5CTE - chains B and C; structure by X-ray diffraction, 2.34 A resolution.

== Chain B (and C) ==
Protein: Acetyl-CoA carboxylase
From: Saccharomyces cerevisiae
Notes: EC 6.4.1.2, 6.3.4.14; fragment: carboxyltransferase domain; chain C of this document is another copy of the same molecule, construct and numbering; everything in this record applies to it too
Reference sequence: Q00955 (ACAC_YEAST); residue numbers follow UniProt; this construct covers 1476-2233
Amino-acid sequence (769 residues; numbered 1473 to 2241; the number before each row is that of its first residue):
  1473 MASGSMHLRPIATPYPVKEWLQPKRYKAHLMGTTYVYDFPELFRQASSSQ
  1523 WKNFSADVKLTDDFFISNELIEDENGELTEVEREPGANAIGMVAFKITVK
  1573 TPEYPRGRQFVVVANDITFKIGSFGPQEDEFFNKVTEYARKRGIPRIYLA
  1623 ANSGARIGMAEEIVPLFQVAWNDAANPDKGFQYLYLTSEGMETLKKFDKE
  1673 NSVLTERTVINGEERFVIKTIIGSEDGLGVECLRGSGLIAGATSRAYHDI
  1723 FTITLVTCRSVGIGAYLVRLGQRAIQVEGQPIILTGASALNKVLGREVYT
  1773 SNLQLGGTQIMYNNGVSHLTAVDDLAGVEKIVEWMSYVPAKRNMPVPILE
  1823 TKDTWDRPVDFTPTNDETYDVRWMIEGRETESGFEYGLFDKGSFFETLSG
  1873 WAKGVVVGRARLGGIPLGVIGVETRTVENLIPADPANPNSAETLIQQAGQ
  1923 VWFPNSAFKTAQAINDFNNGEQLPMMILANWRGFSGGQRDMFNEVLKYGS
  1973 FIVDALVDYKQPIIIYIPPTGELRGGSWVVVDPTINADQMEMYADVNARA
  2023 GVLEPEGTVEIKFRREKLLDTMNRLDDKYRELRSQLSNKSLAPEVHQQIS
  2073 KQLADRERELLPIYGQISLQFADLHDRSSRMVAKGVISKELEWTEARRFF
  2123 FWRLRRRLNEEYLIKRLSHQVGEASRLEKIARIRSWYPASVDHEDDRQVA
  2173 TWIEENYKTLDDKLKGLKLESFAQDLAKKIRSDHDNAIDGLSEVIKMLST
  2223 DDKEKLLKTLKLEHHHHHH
Not modelled in the structure: 1473-1479, 2056-2073, 2142-2145, 2217-2221, 2235-2241 (chain C: 1473-1491, 2144-2145, 2189-2207, 2234-2241)
Construct notes: expression tag (1473-1475, 2234-2241); engineered mutation Ser1760 (Pro in Q00955), Leu1762 (Ile in Q00955), Val1765 (Met in Q00955), Gln1919 (Glu in Q00955), Ala1920 (Pro in Q00955), Phe1925 (His in Q00955), Glu2028 (Gln in Q00955), Thr2030 (Met in Q00955), Glu2032 (Gly in Q00955)
Small-molecule neighbours:
  - 57L (2,2-dimethylpropyl (1S)-1-methyl-8-[(7-methyl-1H-indazol-5-yl)carbonyl]-2,8-diazaspiro[4.5]decane-2-carboxylate), molecule 1: Thr1757, Ala1761, Leu1762, Lys1764, Val1765, Leu1766
  - 57L, molecule 2: Val1923, Phe1925, Arg1954, Gly1955, Phe1956, Ser1957, Gly1958, Gly1959, Leu2025, Glu2026, Glu2028, Gly2029, Glu2032, Ile2033
UniProt features mapped onto this chain:
  - binding site (acetyl-CoA): Ala1627 to Ile1629, Gly1998
  - binding site (CoA): Arg1731, Lys2034, Arg2036
  - mutagenesis: Leu1705 (L1705I: Raises KM for malonyl-CoA by a factor of 20), Arg1731 (R1731S: Raises KM for malonyl-CoA by a factor of 15), Tyr1738 (Y1738F: Does not affect catalytic activity), Arg1954 (R1954S: Raises KM for malonyl-CoA by a factor of 70), Glu1994 (E1994Q: Does not affect catalytic activity), Glu2026 (E2026Q: Does not affect catalytic activity), Arg2036 (R2036E: Affects only slightly binding of Co-A)

== How chain B and chain C interact ==
Residue-residue contacts (282; chain B residue first):
  Ala1627(B) with Val2024(C), hydrophobic
  Arg1628(B) with Val2024(C)
  Ile1629(B) with Val2024(C), hydrophobic; Leu2025(C), hydrophobic; Lys2034(C)
  Met1631(B) with Lys2034(C); Phe2035(C), hydrophobic; Phe2093(C), hydrophobic; His2097(C)
  Ala1632(B) with Phe2093(C); His2097(C), hydrogen bond (backbone-side chain)
  Glu1633(B) with Lys2039(C), salt bridge
  Ile1635(B) with Phe2093(C), hydrophobic
  Val1636(B) with Arg2046(C), hydrogen bond (backbone-side chain); Phe2093(C), hydrophobic
  Pro1637(B) with Arg2046(C), hydrogen bond (backbone-side chain)
  Leu1638(B) with Arg2046(C), hydrogen bond (backbone-side chain)
  Phe1639(B) with Thr2043(C); Arg2046(C), hydrogen bond (backbone-side chain); Leu2047(C); Ile2089(C), hydrophobic; Phe2093(C), hydrophobic
  Gln1640(B) with Arg2046(C), hydrogen bond; Leu2047(C)
  Val1641(B) with Leu2047(C), hydrophobic; Ile2089(C), hydrophobic
  Trp1643(B) with Tyr2086(C); Ile2089(C), hydrophobic
  Pro1649(B) with Ile2085(C)
  Asp1650(B) with Glu2081(C)
  Gly1652(B) with Ile2085(C)
  Phe1653(B) with Gln2088(C); Ile2089(C), hydrophobic; Gln2092(C)
  Leu1676(B) with Ser2101(C)
  Ile1690(B) with Leu2096(C)
  Lys1691(B) with Leu2096(C); Arg2099(C)
  Thr1692(B) with Leu2096(C); Arg2099(C); Ser2101(C); Arg2102(C)
  Ile1693(B) with Phe2093(C); Leu2096(C), hydrogen bond (backbone-backbone); His2097(C); Arg2102(C)
  Ile1694(B) with Arg2102(C), hydrogen bond (backbone-side chain); Ala2105(C), hydrophobic
  Asp1698(B) with Lys2106(C), salt bridge
  Leu1700(B) with Arg2102(C)
  Gly1701(B) with Val2024(C); Arg2102(C)
  Val1702(B) with Trp2000(C), hydrophobic; Ala2022(C); Arg2102(C); Val2108(C), hydrophobic
  Glu1703(B) with Arg2102(C), salt bridge; Lys2106(C), salt bridge; Val2108(C)
  Leu1705(B) with Gly1997(C); Trp2000(C); Gly2023(C); Val2024(C)
  Arg1706(B) with Trp2000(C); Asp2004(C); Thr2006(C), hydrogen bond (backbone-side chain); Gly2107(C); Val2108(C)
  Gly1709(B) with Val2001(C); Asp2004(C); Thr2006(C); Ile2007(C)
  Leu1710(B) with Thr2006(C), hydrogen bond (backbone-side chain)
  Ala1712(B) with Val1975(C); Val2001(C), hydrophobic
  Ser1716(B) with Val1975(C); Asp1976(C), hydrogen bond; Val1979(C)
  Arg1717(B) with Val1979(C); Ile2007(C), hydrogen bond (side chain-backbone)
  Ile1735(B) with Val2001(C), hydrophobic
  Tyr1738(B) with Phe1956(C); Val1967(C); Leu1968(C); Gly1971(C); Ser1972(C)
  Arg1741(B) with Leu1968(C); Lys1969(C); Ser1972(C)
  Leu1742(B) with Ser1972(C)
  Ile1754(B) with Met1963(C); Leu1968(C), hydrophobic
  Ile1755(B) with Met1963(C), hydrophobic
  Leu1756(B) with Phe1956(C), hydrophobic; Met1963(C); Leu1968(C), hydrophobic
  Leu1762(B) with Gly1958(C); Gly1959(C)
  Tyr1771(B) with Gly1959(C); Gln1960(C), hydrogen bond (side chain-backbone)
  Gln1776(B) with Gln1960(C)
  Leu1777(B) with Gly1958(C); Gly1959(C); Gln1960(C); Met1963(C)
  Ile1782(B) with Gln1960(C); Met1963(C); Phe1964(C)
  Met1783(B) with Met1963(C), hydrophobic; Leu1968(C), hydrophobic
  Asn1786(B) with Met1963(C), hydrogen bond (side chain-backbone); Phe1964(C), hydrogen bond (side chain-backbone); Glu1966(C); Lys1969(C), hydrogen bond (backbone-side chain)
  Gly1787(B) with Lys1969(C)
  Val1788(B) with Lys1969(C)
  Trp1873(B) with Lys1969(C)
  Ile1903(B) with Phe1964(C), hydrophobic
  Pro1904(B) with Gln1960(C); Phe1964(C)
  Ala1905(B) with Gln1960(C), hydrogen bond (backbone-side chain)
  Asp1906(B) with Gln1960(C); Arg1961(C), hydrogen bond (side chain-backbone)
  Pro1907(B) with Gln1960(C)
  Phe1930(B) with Glu1966(C); Lys1969(C); Tyr1970(C); Phe1973(C), hydrophobic
  Phe1956(B) with Tyr1738(C); Leu1756(C), hydrophobic
  Gly1958(B) with Leu1762(C); Leu1777(C)
  Gly1959(B) with Leu1762(C); Tyr1771(C); Leu1777(C)
  Gln1960(B) with Tyr1771(C), hydrogen bond (backbone-side chain); Gln1776(C), hydrogen bond (side chain-backbone); Leu1777(C); Ile1782(C); Pro1904(C); Ala1905(C); Asp1906(C); Pro1907(C)
  Arg1961(B) with Asp1906(C), hydrogen bond (backbone-side chain)
  Met1963(B) with Ile1754(C); Ile1755(C), hydrophobic; Leu1756(C); Leu1777(C); Met1783(C), hydrophobic; Asn1786(C)
  Phe1964(B) with Ile1782(C); Asn1786(C); Ile1903(C), hydrophobic; Pro1904(C)
  Glu1966(B) with Asn1786(C); Phe1930(C)
  Val1967(B) with Tyr1738(C)
  Leu1968(B) with Tyr1738(C); Arg1741(C); Ile1754(C), hydrophobic; Leu1756(C), hydrophobic; Met1783(C), hydrophobic
  Lys1969(B) with Arg1741(C); Asn1786(C), hydrogen bond (side chain-backbone); Val1788(C); Trp1873(C); Phe1930(C)
  Tyr1970(B) with Phe1930(C); Tyr1970(C), hydrogen bond
  Gly1971(B) with Tyr1738(C)
  Ser1972(B) with Tyr1738(C); Arg1741(C); Leu1742(C)
  Phe1973(B) with Phe1930(C), hydrophobic
  Val1975(B) with Ala1712(C); Gly1713(C); Ser1716(C)
  Asp1976(B) with Ser1716(C), hydrogen bond; Leu1742(C)
  Val1979(B) with Ser1716(C); Arg1717(C)
  Gly1997(B) with Leu1705(C)
  Trp2000(B) with Val1702(C), hydrophobic; Leu1705(C); Arg1706(C)
  Val2001(B) with Ser1708(C); Gly1709(C); Ala1712(C), hydrophobic; Ile1735(C), hydrophobic
  Asp2004(B) with Arg1706(C); Gly1709(C)
  Thr2006(B) with Arg1706(C), hydrogen bond (side chain-backbone); Gly1709(C); Leu1710(C), hydrogen bond (side chain-backbone)
  Ile2007(B) with Gly1709(C); Arg1717(C), hydrogen bond (backbone-side chain)
  Ala2022(B) with Val1702(C)
  Gly2023(B) with Leu1705(C)
  Val2024(B) with Arg1628(C); Ile1629(C), hydrophobic; Gly1701(C); Leu1705(C), hydrophobic
  Leu2025(B) with Ile1629(C), hydrophobic
  Thr2030(B) with Met1631(C)
  Glu2032(B) with Lys1764(C), salt bridge
  Lys2034(B) with Ile1629(C); Met1631(C)
  Phe2035(B) with Met1631(C), hydrophobic
  Lys2039(B) with Glu1633(C), salt bridge
  Thr2043(B) with Phe1639(C)
  Arg2046(B) with Val1636(C), hydrogen bond (side chain-backbone); Pro1637(C), hydrogen bond (side chain-backbone); Leu1638(C), hydrogen bond (side chain-backbone); Phe1639(C), hydrogen bond (side chain-backbone); Gln1640(C)
  Leu2047(B) with Phe1639(C); Gln1640(C); Val1641(C), hydrophobic
  Glu2081(B) with Asp1650(C)
  Ile2085(B) with Pro1649(C); Gly1652(C); Phe1653(C), hydrophobic
  Tyr2086(B) with Trp1643(C)
  Gln2088(B) with Phe1653(C)
  Ile2089(B) with Phe1639(C), hydrophobic; Val1641(C), hydrophobic; Trp1643(C), hydrophobic; Phe1653(C), hydrophobic
  Gln2092(B) with Phe1653(C)
  Phe2093(B) with Met1631(C), hydrophobic; Ala1632(C); Ile1635(C), hydrophobic; Val1636(C), hydrophobic; Phe1639(C), hydrophobic; Ile1693(C)
  Leu2096(B) with Leu1656(C), hydrophobic; Ile1690(C); Lys1691(C); Thr1692(C); Ile1693(C), hydrogen bond (backbone-backbone)
  His2097(B) with Met1631(C); Ala1632(C); Ile1693(C)
  Arg2099(B) with Lys1691(C); Thr1692(C)
  Ser2101(B) with Leu1676(C); Thr1692(C), hydrogen bond
  Arg2102(B) with Thr1692(C); Ile1693(C); Ile1694(C), hydrogen bond (side chain-backbone); Leu1700(C); Gly1701(C); Val1702(C); Glu1703(C), salt bridge
  Met2103(B) with Val1702(C), hydrophobic
  Ala2105(B) with Ile1694(C), hydrophobic
  Lys2106(B) with Asp1698(C), salt bridge; Glu1703(C), salt bridge
  Gly2107(B) with Arg1706(C)
  Val2108(B) with Val1702(C), hydrophobic; Glu1703(C); Arg1706(C)
  Leu2191(B) with Glu2215(C)
  Phe2194(B) with Gly2212(C); Leu2213(C)
  Ala2195(B) with Glu2215(C); Val2216(C)
  Leu2198(B) with Val2216(C), hydrophobic
  His2206(B) with Asp2224(C), salt bridge
  Ile2210(B) with Asp2224(C)
  Leu2213(B) with Ile2217(C), hydrophobic
  Ser2214(B) with Thr2231(C)
  Asp2224(B) with Ile2210(C)
  Lys2225(B) with Leu2232(C)
  Leu2228(B) with Ile2210(C); Leu2213(C), hydrophobic; Ser2214(C); Ile2217(C), hydrophobic
  Leu2229(B) with Leu2229(C), hydrophobic
  Thr2231(B) with Ser2214(C), hydrogen bond
  Leu2232(B) with Ile2217(C), hydrophobic; Leu2232(C), hydrophobic
Interface residues without a listed pair, chain B (142 interface residues in all): Gly1630, Leu1656, Ser1708, Gly1713, Ala1737, Thr1757, Lys1764, Asn1785, Leu1902, Ser1957, Arg1996, Asn2008, Ile2033, Asp2048, Arg2078, Leu2082
Interface residues without a listed pair, chain C (143 interface residues in all): Ala1627, Ala1737, Thr1757, Asn1785, Gly1787, Leu1902, Ser1957, Arg1996, Asn2008, Thr2030, Glu2032, Ile2033, Asp2048, Arg2078, Leu2082, Met2103, Asn2208, Ala2209, Asp2211, Leu2220, Lys2225

== In short ==
142 residues of chain B and 143 residues of chain C are in contact; the contacts include 35 hydrogen bonds and
10 salt bridges. Among the polar pairs are Glu1633(B)-Lys2039(C), Asp1698(B)-Lys2106(C) and
Glu1703(B)-Arg2102(C). Bound to chain B: compound 57L.
Both chains are Acetyl-CoA carboxylase (Saccharomyces cerevisiae). Entry 5CTE (Humanized yeast ACC
carboxyltransferase domain bound to 2,2-dimethylpropyl
(1S)-1-methyl-8-[(7-methyl-1H-indazol-5-yl)carbonyl]-2,8-diazaspiro[4.5]decane-2-carboxylate) was determined
by X-ray diffraction together with 5CTB and 5CTC from the same study.
